Entry 8JNF (electron microscopy, 6.91 A resolution (low resolution: residue-level contacts below are approximate; hydrogen-bond / salt-bridge calls are withheld)); this record covers chains I and L of the 16 polymer chains in the assembly.

# Chain I
Molecule: 156-nt DNA strand
From: synthetic construct
Sequence (156 nucleotides; each row starts with the number of its first residue):
     1 ATCAGAATCC CGGTGCCGAG GCCGCTCAAT TGGTCGTAGA CAGCTCTAGC ACCGCTTAAA
    61 CGCACGTACG CGCTGTCCCC CGCGTTTTAA CCGCCAAGGG GATTACACCC AAGACACCAG
   121 GCACGAGACA GAAAAAAACA ACGAAAACGG CCACCA
Not modelled in the structure: 124-156

# Chain L
Protein: DNA repair protein RAD51 homolog 1
From: Homo sapiens
Reference sequence: Q06609 (RAD51_HUMAN); numbering as in UniProt (aligned over 1-339)
Sequence (342 residues; numbered -2 to 339; the number before each row is that of its first residue; numbers below 1 keep their minus sign (Gly-2 is residue -2)):
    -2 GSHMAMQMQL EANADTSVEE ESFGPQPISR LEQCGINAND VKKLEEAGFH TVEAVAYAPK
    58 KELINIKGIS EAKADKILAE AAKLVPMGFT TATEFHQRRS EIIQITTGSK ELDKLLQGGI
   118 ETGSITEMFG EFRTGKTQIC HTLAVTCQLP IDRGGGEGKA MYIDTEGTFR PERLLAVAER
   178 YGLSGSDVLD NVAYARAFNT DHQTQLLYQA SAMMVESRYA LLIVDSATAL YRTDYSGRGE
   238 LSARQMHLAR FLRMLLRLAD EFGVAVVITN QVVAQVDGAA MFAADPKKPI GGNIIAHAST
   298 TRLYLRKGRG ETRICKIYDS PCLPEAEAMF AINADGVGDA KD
Not modelled in the structure: -2 to 20, 83-100, 271-288
Construct notes: expression tag (-2 to 0)
Reported in the primary citation:
  - mutagenesis - E59R, K64A/K70A, K64A, S67E, K70A, R235D: decreased binding to nucleosome
  - mutagenesis - R27A: unchanged binding to nucleosome
  - mutagenesis - S67E: increased binding to nucleosome
  - mutagenesis - K64A, K64A/K70A, K70A: unchanged binding to DNA
  - mutagenesis - K64A, K64A/K70A, R235D: decreased binding to DNA

# Interface between chain I and chain L
Pairs across the interface (12; chain I residue first):
  DG36(I) with Gly65(L)
  DA111(I) with Gln242(L)
  DA112(I) with Leu238(L); Gln242(L); Asn290(L)
  DG113(I) with Arg235(L); Leu238(L); Arg241(L); Gly289(L); Asn290(L)
  DA114(I) with Arg235(L)
  DC115(I) with Val270(L)
Also at the interface, not in a pair above, chain I (7 interface residues in all): DT37
Also at the interface, not in a pair above, chain L (9 interface residues in all): Ser67

# Overview
7 residues of chain I and 9 residues of chain L are in contact. The paper reports that E59R, K64A/K70A and
K64A of chain L, among others, reduce binding to nucleosome; K64A, K64A/K70A and R235D of chain L reduce
binding to DNA.
Chain I is a 156-nt DNA strand (synthetic construct) and chain L is DNA repair protein RAD51 homolog 1 (Homo
sapiens); the structure, The cryo-EM structure of the RAD51 filament bound to the nucleosome, was determined
by electron microscopy (same publication as 8JND, 8JNE, 8XBT, 8XBU and 8XBW).
